Entry 2NNC (X-ray diffraction, 2.14 A resolution); this record covers chains A and B.

[Chain A (and B)]
Protein: Sulfur covalently-binding protein
From: Chlorobium limicola
Notes: chain B of this document is another copy of the same molecule, construct and numbering; everything in this record applies to it too
UniProtKB: Q8RLX2 (Q8RLX2_CHLLI); residues 1-122 here correspond to UniProt positions 33-154 (UniProt number = residue number + 32)
Sequence (124 residues; row label = number of the first residue in the row; numbers below 1 keep their minus sign (Met-1 is residue -1)):
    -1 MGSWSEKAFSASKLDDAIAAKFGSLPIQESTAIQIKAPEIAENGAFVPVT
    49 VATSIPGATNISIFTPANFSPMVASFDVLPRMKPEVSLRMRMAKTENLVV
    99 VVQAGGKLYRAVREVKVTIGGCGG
Unresolved in the structure: -1 to 7, 118-122 (chain B: -1 to 0, 116-122)
Construct notes: cloning artifact (-1 to 0)
Small-molecule neighbours:
  - nitrogen molecule (HDZ), molecule 1: Asp13, Ile16, Ala17, Gly21, Leu23, Leu106
  - nitrogen molecule (HDZ), molecule 2: Lys34, Ala35, Pro36, Pro46
  - nitrogen molecule (HDZ), molecule 3: Pro46, Val47, Thr48, Ser85, Leu86, Arg87
Reported in the primary citation:
  - self-association interface (contacts with another copy of this molecule); pairs are residue here / residue on that copy: Glu37-Glu40 (hydrogen bond), Glu40-Lys114 (salt bridge), Pro36, Pro36, Glu37, Ala43, Ala43, Arg111, Arg111

[Interface between chain A and chain B]
Residue-residue contacts (35):
  Ser68(A) - Leu77(B)
  Met70(A) - Leu77(B)
  Val71(A) - Val76(B)
  Val71(A) - Leu77(B)  hydrogen bond (backbone-backbone)
  Val71(A) - Met80(B)
  Ala72(A) - Phe74(B)  hydrophobic
  Ala72(A) - Asp75(B)
  Ser73(A) - Ser73(B)
  Ser73(A) - Phe74(B)
  Ser73(A) - Asp75(B)  hydrogen bond (backbone-backbone)
  Phe74(A) - Ala72(B)  hydrophobic
  Phe74(A) - Ser73(B)
  Phe74(A) - Phe74(B)  hydrophobic
  Phe74(A) - Val84(B)  hydrophobic
  Phe74(A) - Ser85(B)
  Asp75(A) - Ala72(B)
  Asp75(A) - Ser73(B)  hydrogen bond (backbone-backbone)
  Val76(A) - Val71(B)
  Val76(A) - Ala72(B)  hydrophobic
  Leu77(A) - Val71(B)  hydrogen bond (backbone-backbone)
  Arg79(A) - Phe44(B)
  Arg79(A) - Arg87(B)
  Met80(A) - Val71(B)
  Met80(A) - Leu86(B)
  Met80(A) - Arg87(B)  hydrogen bond (backbone-backbone)
  Pro82(A) - Ser85(B)
  Glu83(A) - Val84(B)
  Glu83(A) - Ser85(B)  hydrogen bond (backbone-backbone)
  Val84(A) - Phe74(B)  hydrophobic
  Val84(A) - Glu83(B)
  Ser85(A) - Lys81(B)
  Ser85(A) - Pro82(B)
  Ser85(A) - Glu83(B)  hydrogen bond (backbone-backbone)
  Leu86(A) - Met80(B)
  Arg87(A) - Met80(B)  hydrogen bond (backbone-backbone)
Also at the interface, not in a pair above, chain A (19 interface residues in all): Phe44, Lys81
Also at the interface, not in a pair above, chain B (18 interface residues in all): Met70, Arg79

[In short]
19 residues of chain A face 18 of chain B across their interface, with 8 hydrogen bonds. The backbones
hydrogen-bond at Val71(A)-Leu77(B), Ser73(A)-Asp75(B) and Met80(A)-Arg87(B). Chain A binds 3 copies of
nitrogen molecule. From the paper: a self-association interface involving Pro36(A), Glu37(A) and Glu40(A)
among others.
Chain A and chain B are both Sulfur covalently-binding protein (Chlorobium limicola); the structure, Structure
of the sulfur carrier protein SoxY from Chlorobium limicola f thiosulfatophilum, was determined by X-ray
diffraction, deposited together with 2NNF.
